Entry 4PTF (X-ray diffraction, 2.81 A resolution); this record covers chains A and P of the 3 polymer chains in the assembly.

[Chain A]
Name: DNA polymerase epsilon catalytic subunit A
From: Saccharomyces cerevisiae
Notes: EC 2.7.7.7; fragment: catalytic domain
Reference sequence: P21951 (DPOE_YEAST); residues 1-1187 here = UniProt positions 1-1187
Chain sequence (1194 residues; numbered -6 to 1187; the number before each row is that of its first residue; numbers below 1 keep their minus sign (Gly-6 is residue -6)):
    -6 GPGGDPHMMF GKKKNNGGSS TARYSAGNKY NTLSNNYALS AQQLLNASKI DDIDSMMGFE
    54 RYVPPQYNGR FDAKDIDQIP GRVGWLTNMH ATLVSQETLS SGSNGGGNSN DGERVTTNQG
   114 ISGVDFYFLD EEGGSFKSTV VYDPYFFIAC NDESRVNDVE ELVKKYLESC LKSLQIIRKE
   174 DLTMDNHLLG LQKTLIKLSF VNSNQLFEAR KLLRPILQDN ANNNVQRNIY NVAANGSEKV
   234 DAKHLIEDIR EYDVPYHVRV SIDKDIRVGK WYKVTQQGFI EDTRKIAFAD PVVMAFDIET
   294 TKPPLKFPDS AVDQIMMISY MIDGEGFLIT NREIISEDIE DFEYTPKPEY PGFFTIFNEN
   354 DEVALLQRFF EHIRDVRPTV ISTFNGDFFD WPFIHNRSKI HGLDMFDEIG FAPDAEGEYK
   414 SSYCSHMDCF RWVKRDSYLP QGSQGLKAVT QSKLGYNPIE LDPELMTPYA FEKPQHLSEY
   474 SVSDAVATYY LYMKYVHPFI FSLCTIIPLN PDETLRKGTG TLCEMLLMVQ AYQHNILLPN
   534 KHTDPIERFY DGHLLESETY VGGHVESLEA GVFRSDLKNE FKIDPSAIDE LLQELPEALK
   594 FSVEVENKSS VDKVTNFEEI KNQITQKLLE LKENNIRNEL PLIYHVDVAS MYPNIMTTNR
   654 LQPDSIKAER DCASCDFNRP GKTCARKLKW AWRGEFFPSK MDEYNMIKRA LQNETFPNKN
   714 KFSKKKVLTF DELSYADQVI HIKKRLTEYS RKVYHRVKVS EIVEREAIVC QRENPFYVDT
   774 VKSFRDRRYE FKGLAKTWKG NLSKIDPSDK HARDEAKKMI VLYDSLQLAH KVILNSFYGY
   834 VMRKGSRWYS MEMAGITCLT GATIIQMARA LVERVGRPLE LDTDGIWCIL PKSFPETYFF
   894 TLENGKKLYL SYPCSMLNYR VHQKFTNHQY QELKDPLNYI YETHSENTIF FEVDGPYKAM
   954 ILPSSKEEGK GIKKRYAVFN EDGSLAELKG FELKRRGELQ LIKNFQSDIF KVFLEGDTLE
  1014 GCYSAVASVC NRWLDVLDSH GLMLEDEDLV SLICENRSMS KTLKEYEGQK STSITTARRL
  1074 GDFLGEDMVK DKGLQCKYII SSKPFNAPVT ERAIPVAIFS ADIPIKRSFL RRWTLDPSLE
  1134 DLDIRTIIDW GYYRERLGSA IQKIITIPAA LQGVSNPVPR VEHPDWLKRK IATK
Disordered / not traced: -6 to 29, 91-109, 215-219, 225-231, 665-677, 1186-1187
Differences from the reference sequence: expression tag (-6 to 0)
Ion coordination: Ca2+ site 1 near Asp290 (its only coordinating residue here); Ca2+ site 2: Asp640, Val641, Asp877 (together with 2'-deoxycytidine-5'-triphosphate); Ca2+ site 3: Asp640, Asp877 (together with 2'-deoxycytidine-5'-triphosphate)
Small-molecule neighbours: 2'-deoxycytidine-5'-triphosphate (DCP): Tyr431, Asp640, Val641, Ala642, Ser643, Met644, Tyr645, Pro646, Arg781, Lys785, Lys824, Val825, Asn828, Tyr831, Thr876, Asp877
Swiss-Prot annotation at these positions:
  - mutagenesis: Met644 (M644G: Increases rates of C-to-A transversion substitutions; M644I: In POL2-9; temperature-sensitive mutant), Pro710 (P710S: In POL2-18; temperature-sensitive mutant)
What the authors report for this chain:
  - catalytic residues: Asp290, Glu292, Asp477, Asp640, Asp877
  - Ca2+ coordination: Asp290
  - binding site for 2'-deoxycytidine-5'-triphosphate: Tyr431, Tyr645, Val825, Asn828, Tyr831
  - binding site for the 16-nt DNA strand: Tyr831, Gly832
  - specificity-determining residues: Val825

[Chain P]
Molecule: 12-nt DNA strand
Sequence (12 nucleotides; numbered 1 to 12; the number before each row is that of its first residue):
     1 ATCCTCCCCT AC
Disordered / not traced: 1
Modified positions: DOC (2',3'-dideoxycytidine-5'-monophosphate) at position 12

[How chain A and chain P interact]
Pairs across the interface - 30 pairs, chain A then chain P:
  Tyr431(A) - DOC_12(P)  base contact
  Pro433(A) - DT10(P)  phosphate contact
  Gln434(A) - DC9(P)  sugar contact
  Gln434(A) - DT10(P)  hydrogen bond to the phosphate
  Gly435(A) - DT10(P)  hydrogen bond to the phosphate
  Lys751(A) - DT5(P)  phosphate contact
  Asp875(A) - DOC_12(P)  phosphate contact
  Thr876(A) - DOC_12(P)  sugar contact
  Asp877(A) - DOC_12(P)  sugar contact
  Lys967(A) - DA11(P)  hydrogen bond to the base
  Tyr969(A) - DOC_12(P)  hydrogen bond to the phosphate
  Lys982(A) - DA11(P)  phosphate contact
  Lys982(A) - DOC_12(P)  phosphate contact
  Gly983(A) - DT10(P)  phosphate contact
  Gly983(A) - DA11(P)  hydrogen bond to the phosphate
  Lys987(A) - DT10(P)  phosphate contact
  Lys987(A) - DA11(P)  salt bridge to the phosphate
  Arg988(A) - DC8(P)  hydrogen bond to the base
  Arg988(A) - DC9(P)  hydrogen bond to the sugar
  Arg988(A) - DT10(P)  phosphate contact
  Arg989(A) - DC9(P)  salt bridge to the phosphate
  Arg989(A) - DT10(P)  hydrogen bond to the phosphate
  Ser1051(A) - DC8(P)  sugar contact
  Ser1051(A) - DC9(P)  phosphate contact
  Met1052(A) - DC8(P)  phosphate contact
  Ser1053(A) - DC8(P)  hydrogen bond to the phosphate
  Lys1054(A) - DC7(P)  salt bridge to the phosphate
  Tyr1059(A) - DC8(P)  hydrogen bond to the phosphate
  Gln1062(A) - DC6(P)  hydrogen bond to the phosphate
  Gln1062(A) - DC7(P)  phosphate contact
Interface residues without a listed pair, chain A (22 interface residues in all): Leu981

[Summary]
The interface between chain A and chain P involves 22 residues on one side and 8 on the other, with 11
hydrogen bonds and 3 salt bridges. Among the polar pairs are Lys967(A)-DA11(P), Arg988(A)-DC8(P) and
Arg988(A)-DC9(P). From the paper: catalytic residues Asp290(A), Glu292(A) and Asp477(A) among others; a
binding site for 2'-deoxycytidine-5'-triphosphate at Tyr431(A), Tyr645(A) and Val825(A) among others.
Chain A is DNA polymerase epsilon catalytic subunit A (Saccharomyces cerevisiae) and chain P is a 12-nt DNA
strand; the structure, Ternary crystal structure of yeast DNA polymerase epsilon with template G, was
determined by X-ray diffraction.
